2PX5 - chain A; structure by X-ray diffraction, 2.30 A resolution.

[Chain A]
Molecule: Genome polyprotein [Contains: Capsid protein C (Core protein); Envelope protein M (Matrix protein); Major envelope protein E; Non-structural protein 1 (NS1); Non-structural protein 2A (NS2A); Flavivirin protease NS2B regulatory subunit; Flavivirin protease NS3 catalytic subunit; Non-structural protein 4A (NS4A); Non-structural protein 4B (NS4B); RNA-directed RNA polymerase (EC 2.7.7.48) (NS5)]
From: Murray valley encephalitis virus (strain MVE-1-51)
Notes: EC 2.7.7.48; fragment: NS5 2'-O Methyltransferase Domain: Residues 2530-2798
UniProt: P05769 (POLG_MVEV5); residues 1-269 here correspond to UniProt positions 2530-2798 (UniProt number = residue number + 2529)
Chain sequence (269 residues; numbered 1 to 269; the number before each row is that of its first residue):
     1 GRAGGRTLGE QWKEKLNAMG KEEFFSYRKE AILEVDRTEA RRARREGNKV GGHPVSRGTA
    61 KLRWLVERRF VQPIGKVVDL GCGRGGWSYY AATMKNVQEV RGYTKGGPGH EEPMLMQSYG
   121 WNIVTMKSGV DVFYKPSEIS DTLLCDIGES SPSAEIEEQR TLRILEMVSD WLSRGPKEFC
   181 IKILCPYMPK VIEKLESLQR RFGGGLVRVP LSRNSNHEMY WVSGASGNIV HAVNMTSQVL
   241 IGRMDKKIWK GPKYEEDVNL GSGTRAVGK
Unresolved in the structure: 1-2, 268-269
Residues lining bound ligands: S-adenosylhomocysteine (SAH): Ser-56, Gly-58, Thr-59, Gly-81, Cys-82, Gly-83, Arg-84, Gly-85, Gly-86, Trp-87, Thr-104, Lys-105, His-110, Glu-111, Val-130, Asp-131, Val-132, Phe-133, Asp-146, Ile-147, Glu-149
Curated features (UniProtKB/Swiss-Prot):
  - active site (For 2'-O-MTase activity): Lys-61, Asp-146, Lys-182, Glu-218
  - binding site (S-adenosyl-L-methionine): Ser-56, Gly-86, Trp-87, Thr-104, Lys-105, Asp-131, Val-132, Ile-147, Tyr-220
  - site: Lys-13 (mRNA cap binding), Leu-16 (mRNA cap binding), Asn-17 (mRNA cap binding), Met-19 (mRNA cap binding), Phe-24 (mRNA cap binding), Arg-28 (mRNA cap binding), Lys-61 (Essential for 2'-O-methyltransferase activity), Asp-146 (Essential for 2'-O-methyltransferase and N-7 methyltransferase activity), Ser-150 (mRNA cap binding), Lys-182 (Essential for 2'-O-methyltransferase activity), Arg-213 (mRNA cap binding), Ser-215 (mRNA cap binding), Glu-218 (Essential for 2'-O-methyltransferase activity)
  - modified residue: Ser-56 (Phosphoserine)

[Overview]
Chain A binds S-adenosylhomocysteine. UniProt lists 4 active-site residues and 9
S-adenosyl-L-methionine-binding residues.
Chain A is Genome polyprotein [Contains: Capsid protein C (Core protein); Envelope protein M (Matrix protein);
Major envelope protein E; Non-structural protein 1 (NS1); Non-structural protein 2A (NS2A); Flavivirin
protease NS2B regulatory subunit; Flavivirin protease NS3 catalytic subunit; Non-structural protein 4A (NS4A);
Non-structural protein 4B (NS4B); RNA-directed RNA polymerase (EC 2.7.7.48) (NS5)] (Murray valley encephalitis
virus (strain MVE-1-51)); the structure, Crystal structure of the Murray Valley Encephalitis Virus NS5 2'-O
Methyltransferase domain in complex with SAH ..., was determined by X-ray diffraction together with 2PX2,
2PX4, 2PX8, 2PXA and 2PXC from the same study.
